Entry 7PAR (electron microscopy, 8.20 A resolution (very low resolution: no residue pairs are listed; an interface is given only as per-side residue counts)); this record covers chains a and 3 of the 56 polymer chains in the assembly.

== Chain a ==
Name: 50S ribosomal protein L2
Organism: Mycoplasma pneumoniae M129
Reference sequence: P75577 (RL2_MYCPN); residue numbers follow UniProt; this construct covers 1-287
Sequence (287 residues; row label = number of the first residue in the row):
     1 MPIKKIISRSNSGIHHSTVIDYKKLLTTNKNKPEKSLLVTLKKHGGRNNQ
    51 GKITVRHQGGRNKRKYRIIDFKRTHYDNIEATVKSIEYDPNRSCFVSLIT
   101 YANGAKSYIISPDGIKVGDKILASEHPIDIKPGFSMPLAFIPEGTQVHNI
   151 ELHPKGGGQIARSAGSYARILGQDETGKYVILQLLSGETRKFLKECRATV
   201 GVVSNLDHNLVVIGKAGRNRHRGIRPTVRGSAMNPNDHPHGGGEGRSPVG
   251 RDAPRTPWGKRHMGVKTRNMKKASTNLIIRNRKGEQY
Disordered / not traced: 1, 287

== Chain 3 ==
Molecule: 23S ribosomal RNA
Organism: Mycoplasma pneumoniae M129
Sequence (2907 nucleotides; numbered 1 to 2907; the number before each row is that of its first residue):
     1 UACAAUAAGUUACUAAGGGCUUAUGGUGGAUGCCUUGGCACUAAUAGGCG
    51 AUGAAGGACGUGUUAACCUGCGAUAAGCUUCGGGUAGGUGGUAAGAACCU
   101 CAGAUCCGGAGAUUUCCGAAUGGAGCAAUCCGGUAGUUGGAAACAGCUAU
   151 CAUUAAUUGAUGAAUAAAUAGUCAAUUAAAGCAAUACGUGGUGAAGUGAA
   201 ACAUCUCAGUAGCCACAGGAAAAGAAAACGAAUGUGAUUCCGUGUGUAGU
   251 GGCGAGCGAAAGCGGAACAGGCCAAACUUAUCAUUAGAUAGGGGUUGUAG
   301 GGCUUGCAAUGUGGACUUGAAAACGAUAGAAGAAGCUGUUGGAAAGCAGC
   351 GCGCAAAAGGGUGAUAGCCCCGUAUUUGAAAUUGUUUUCAUACCUAGCGA
   401 GAUCCCUGAGUAGCUCGGAAAACGUUAUUUUGAGUGAAUCUGCCCAGACC
   451 AUUGGGUAAGCCUAAAUACUAAUUAGUGACCGAUAGCGAAACAGUACCGU
   501 GAGGGAAAGGUGAAAAGAACCCAGAGAUGGGAGUGAAAUAGAUUCUGAAA
   551 CCAUAUGCCUACAACGUGUCAGAGCACAUUAAUGUGUGAUGGCGUGCGUU
   601 UUGAAGUAUGAGCCGGCGAGUUAUGAUAGCAAGCGUUAGUUAACCAGGAG
   651 AUGGGGAGCUGUAGCGAAAGCGAGUUUUAAAAGAGCGUUUGUUUGUUAUU
   701 AUAGACCCGAAACGGGUUGAGCUAGUCAUGAGCAGGUUGAAGGUUGAGUA
   751 ACAUCAACUGGAGGACCGAACCGACUCUCGUUGAAACGAUAGCGGAUGAC
   801 UUGUGAUUAGGGGUGAAAUUCCAAUCGAAAUCCGUGAUAGCUGGUUCUCG
   851 UCGAAAUAGCUUUAAGGCUAGCGUGAGAUCACAAAUAAGUGGAGGUAAAG
   901 CUACUGAAUGUAUGAUGGCGCCACCUAGGCGUACUGAAUACAAUUAAACU
   951 CUGAAUGCCAUUUAUUUUAUUCUCGCAGUCAGACAGUGGGGGAUAAGCUU
  1001 CAUUGUCAAGAGGGGAAGAGCCCAGAUCAUUAAAUAAGGUCCCCAAAAUA
  1051 UACUAAGUGGAAAAGGAUGUGAAAGUGCUAAAACAGCAAGGAUGUUGGCU
  1101 UAGAAGCAGCCAUCGUUUAAAGAGUGCGUAACAGCUCACUUGUCGAGUGU
  1151 UUUUGCGCCGAAGAUGUAACGGGGCUAAGUAUAUUACCGAAUUUAUGGAU
  1201 AAGAUUUAUAUCUUGUGGUAGACGAGCGUUGUAUUGGAGUUGAAGUCAAA
  1251 GCGUGAGCAUUGGUGGAUCCAAUACAAGUGAGAAUGCCGGCAUGAGUAAC
  1301 GCUUGGGAGUGAGAAUCUCCCAAACCGAUUGACUAAGGUUUCCUGGACCA
  1351 GGGUCGUCCUUCCAGGGUUAGUCUGGACCUAAGCUGAGGCUGAAAAGCGU
  1401 AGGCGAUGGACAACAGGUUAAUAUUCCUGUACUUACAGUUAGACUGAUGG
  1451 AGUGACAAAGAAGGUUUUCCACCCCCAUAAUUGGAUUUGGGGAUAAAUCA
  1501 UAAGGUGGUACAAUAGGCAAAUCCGUUGUGCAUAACAUUGAGUGAUGAUG
  1551 UCGAGUGAAUGAGUGAUCAAGUAGCGAAGGUGGUAUUAAUCAUGCUUUCA
  1601 AGAAAAGCUUCUAGGGUUAAUCUAGCUGUAACCAGUACCGAGAACGAACA
  1651 CACGUAGUCAAGGAGAGGAUCCUAAGGUUAGCGAGUGAACUAUAGCCAAG
  1701 GAACUCUGCAAAUUAACCCCGUAAGUUAGCGAGAAGGGGUGCUUAUGUAA
  1751 AAGUAAGCCGCAGUGAAGAACGAGGGGGGACUGUUUAACUAAAACACAAC
  1801 UCUAUGCCAAACCGUAAGGUGAUGUAUAUGGGGUGACACCUGCCCAGUGC
  1851 UGGAAGGUUAAAGAAGGAGGUUAGCGCAAGCGAAGCUUUUAACUGAAGCC
  1901 CCAGUGAACGGCGGCCGUAACUAUAACGGUCCUAAGGUAGCGAAAUUCCU
  1951 AGUCGGGUAAAUUCCGUCCCGCUUGAAUGGUGUAACCAUCUCUUGACUGU
  2001 CUCGGCUAUAGACUCGGUGAAAUCCAGGUACGGGUGAAGACACCCGUUAG
  2051 GCGCAACGGGACGGAAAGACCCCGUGAAGCUUUACUGUAGCUUAAUAUUG
  2101 AUCAGGACAUUAUCAUGUAGAGAAUAGGUAGGAGCAAUCGAUGCAAGUUC
  2151 GCUAGGACUUGUUGAUGCGAAAGGUGGAAUACUACCCUUGGUUGUGUGCU
  2201 GUUCUAAUUGGUAACUGUUAUCCAGUUUCAAGACAGUGUUAGGUGGGCAG
  2251 UUUGACUGGGGCGGUCGCCUCCUAAAAGGUAACGGAGGCGUACAAAGGUA
  2301 CCUUCAGUACGGUUGGAAAUCGUAUGUAGAGUGUAAUGGUGUAAGGGUGC
  2351 UUGACUGUGAGACAUACAGGUCGAACAGGUGAGAAAUCAGGUCAUAGUGA
  2401 UCCGGUGGUCCAGUAUGGAAUGGCCAUCGCUCAACGGAUAAAAGCUACUC
  2451 CGGGGAUAACAGGCUGAUACUGCCCAAGAGUUCAUAUCGACGGCAGUGUU
  2501 UGGCACCUCGAUGUCGACUCAUCUCAUCCUCGAGCUGAAGCAGGUUCGAA
  2551 GGGUUCGGCUGUUCGCCGAUUAAAGAGAUACGUGAGUUGGGUUCAAACCG
  2601 UCGUGAGACAGGUUGGUCCCUAUCUAUUGUGCCCGUAGGAAGAUUGAAGA
  2651 GUGUUGCUUCUAGUACGAGAGGACCGAAGCGAGGACACCUCUUAUGCUCC
  2701 AGUUGUAGCGCCAGCUGCACCGCUGGGUAGUAACGUGUCUAUUAGAUAAA
  2751 CGCUGAAAGCAUCUAAGUGUGAAACUAUCUCAAAGAUUAAUCUUCCCAUU
  2801 UCGCAAGAAAGUAAGAGCCGUCAAAGACGAUGACGUUGAUAGGUUACAGG
  2851 UGUAAGCAUAGUGAUAUGUUGAGCUGAGUAAUACUAAUUGCUCGAGGACU
  2901 UAUUGGA
Disordered / not traced: 1-7, 923-927, 1560-1569, 2901-2907

== How chain a and chain 3 interact ==
At this resolution (8 A) residue pairs are not listed: 142 residues of chain a and 120 of chain 3 lie at the interface.

== Summary ==
Chain a and chain 3 form an interface of 142 and 120 residues respectively.
Here chain a is 50S ribosomal protein L2 and chain 3 is 23S ribosomal RNA, both from Mycoplasma pneumoniae
M129. Entry 7PAR (70S ribosome with EF-G, ap/P- and pe/E-site tRNAs in Mycoplasma pneumoniae cells) was
determined by electron microscopy, deposited together with 7OOC, 7OOD, 7P6Z, 7PAH, 7PAI, 7PAJ and 23 further
entries.
